PDB entry 7APD | electron microscopy, 3.90 A resolution | chains G and T of the 10 polymer chains in the assembly

== Chain G ==
Molecule: Replication protein E1
Source organism: Bovine papillomavirus
Notes: EC 3.6.4.12
UniProt: C5IAS0 (C5IAS0_9PAPI); numbering as in UniProt (aligned over 159-303)
Sequence (152 residues; each row starts with the number of its first residue):
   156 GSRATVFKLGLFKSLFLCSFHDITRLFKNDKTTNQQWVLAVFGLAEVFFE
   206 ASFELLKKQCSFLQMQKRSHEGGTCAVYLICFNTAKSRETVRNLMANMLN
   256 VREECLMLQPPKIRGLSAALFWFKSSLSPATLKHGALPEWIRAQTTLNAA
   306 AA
Sequence notes: expression tag (156-158, 304-307)
Reported in the primary citation:
  - binding site for the 36-nt DNA strand (chain T): Lys168, Arg180 to Asn189, Lys279
  - mutagenesis - K168A, K183A/K186A, K279A: decreased catalytic activity

== Chain T ==
Molecule: 36-nt DNA strand
Sequence (36 nucleotides; each row starts with the number of its first residue):
    42 CCCCCCCGTGCGCGCTGAGGTGCGGTGTGAAATACA

== How chain G and chain T interact ==
Pairs across the interface (11):
  Arg180(G) - DT67(T)  phosphate contact
  Arg180(G) - DG68(T)  phosphate contact
  Leu181(G) - DG68(T)  phosphate contact
  Leu181(G) - DT69(T)  phosphate contact
  Phe182(G) - DT67(T)  sugar contact
  Phe182(G) - DG68(T)  phosphate contact
  Phe182(G) - DT69(T)  sugar contact
  Lys183(G) - DG70(T)  phosphate contact
  Asn184(G) - DT69(T)  base contact
  Thr187(G) - DT69(T)  base contact
  Asn189(G) - DT67(T)  hydrogen bond to the phosphate
Also at the interface, not in a pair above, chain G (9 interface residues in all): Gln191, Ile268

== In short ==
The interface between chain G and chain T involves 9 residues on one side and 4 on the other; the contacts
include 1 hydrogen bond. The hydrogen-bonded pair is Asn189(G)-DT67(T). From the paper: a binding site for the
36-nt DNA strand (chain T) at Lys168(G), Arg180(G) and Lys279(G); K168A, K183A/K186A and K279A of chain G
reduce catalytic activity.
Here chain G is Replication protein E1 (Bovine papillomavirus) and chain T is a 36-nt DNA strand. Entry 7APD
(Bovine Papillomavirus E1 DNA helicase-replication fork complex) was determined by electron microscopy.
